PDB entry 5W51 | X-ray diffraction, 3.40 A resolution | chains A and N of the 13 polymer chains in the assembly

# Chain A
Molecule: DNA-directed RNA polymerase II subunit RPB1
Organism: Saccharomyces cerevisiae (strain ATCC 204508 / S288c)
Notes: EC 2.7.7.6
Reference sequence: P04050 (RPB1_YEAST); residue numbers follow UniProt; this construct covers 1-1733
Sequence (1733 residues; each row starts with the number of its first residue):
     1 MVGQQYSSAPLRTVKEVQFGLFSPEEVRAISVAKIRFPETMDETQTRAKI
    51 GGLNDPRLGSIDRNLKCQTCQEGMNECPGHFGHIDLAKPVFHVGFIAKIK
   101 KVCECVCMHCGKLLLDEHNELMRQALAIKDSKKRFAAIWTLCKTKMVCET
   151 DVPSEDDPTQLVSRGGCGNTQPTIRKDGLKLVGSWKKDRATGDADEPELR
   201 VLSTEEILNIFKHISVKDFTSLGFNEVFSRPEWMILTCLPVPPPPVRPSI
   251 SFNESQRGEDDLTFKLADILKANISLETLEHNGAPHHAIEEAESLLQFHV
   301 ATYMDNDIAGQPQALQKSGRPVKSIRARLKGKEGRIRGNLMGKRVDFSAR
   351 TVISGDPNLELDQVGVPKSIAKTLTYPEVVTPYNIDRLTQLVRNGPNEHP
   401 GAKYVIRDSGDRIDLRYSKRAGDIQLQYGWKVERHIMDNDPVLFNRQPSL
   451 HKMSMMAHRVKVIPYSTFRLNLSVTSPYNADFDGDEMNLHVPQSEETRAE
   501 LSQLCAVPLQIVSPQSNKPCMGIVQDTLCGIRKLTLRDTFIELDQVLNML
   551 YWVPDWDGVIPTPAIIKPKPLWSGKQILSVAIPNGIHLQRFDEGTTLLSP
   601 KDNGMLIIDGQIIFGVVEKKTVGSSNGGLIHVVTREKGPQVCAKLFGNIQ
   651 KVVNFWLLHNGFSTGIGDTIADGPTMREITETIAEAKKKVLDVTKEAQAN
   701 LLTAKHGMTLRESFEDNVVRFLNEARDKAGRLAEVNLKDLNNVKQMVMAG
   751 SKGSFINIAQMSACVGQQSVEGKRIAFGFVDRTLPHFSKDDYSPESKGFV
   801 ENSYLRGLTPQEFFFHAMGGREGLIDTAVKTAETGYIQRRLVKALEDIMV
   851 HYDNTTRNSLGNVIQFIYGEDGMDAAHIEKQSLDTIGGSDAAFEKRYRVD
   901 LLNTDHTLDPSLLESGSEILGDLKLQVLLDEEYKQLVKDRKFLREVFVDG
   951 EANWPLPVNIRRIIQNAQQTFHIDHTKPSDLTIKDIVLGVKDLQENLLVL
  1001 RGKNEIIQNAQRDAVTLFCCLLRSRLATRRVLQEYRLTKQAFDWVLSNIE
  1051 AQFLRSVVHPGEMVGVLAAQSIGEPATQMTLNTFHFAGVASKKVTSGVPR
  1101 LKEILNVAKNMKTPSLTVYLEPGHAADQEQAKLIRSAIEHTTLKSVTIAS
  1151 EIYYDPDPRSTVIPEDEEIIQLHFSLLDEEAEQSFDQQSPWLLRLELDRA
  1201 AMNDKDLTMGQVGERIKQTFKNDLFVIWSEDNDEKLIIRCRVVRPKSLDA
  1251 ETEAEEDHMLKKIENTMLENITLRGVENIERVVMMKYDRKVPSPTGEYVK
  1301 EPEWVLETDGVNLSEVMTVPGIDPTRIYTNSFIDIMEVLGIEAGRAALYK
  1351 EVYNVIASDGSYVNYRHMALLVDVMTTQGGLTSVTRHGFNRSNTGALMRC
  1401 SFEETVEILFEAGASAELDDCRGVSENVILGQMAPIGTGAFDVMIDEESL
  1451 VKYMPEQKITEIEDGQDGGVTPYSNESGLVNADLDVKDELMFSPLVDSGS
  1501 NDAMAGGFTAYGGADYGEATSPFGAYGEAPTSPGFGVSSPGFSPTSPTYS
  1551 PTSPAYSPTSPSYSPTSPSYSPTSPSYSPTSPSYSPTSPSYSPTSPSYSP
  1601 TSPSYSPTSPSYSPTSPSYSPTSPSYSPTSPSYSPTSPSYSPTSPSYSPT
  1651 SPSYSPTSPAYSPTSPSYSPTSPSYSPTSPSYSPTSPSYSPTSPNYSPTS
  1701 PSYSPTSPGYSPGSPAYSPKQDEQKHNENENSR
Disordered / not traced: 1-2, 149-166, 186-200, 253-258, 1080-1092, 1176-1186, 1244-1256, 1450-1733
Bound ions: Zn2+ site 1: Cys70, Cys77, His80; Zn2+ site 2: His109, Cys110, Cys148; Mg2+: Asp481, Asp483, Asp485 (together with 2KH) (shared with 1 residue of chain R)
Small-molecule neighbours: 2KH (5'-O-[(S)-hydroxy{[(S)-hydroxy(phosphonooxy)phosphoryl]amino}phosphoryl]uridine): Arg446, Pro448, Asn479, Asp481, Asp483, Asp485, Lys752
UniProt features mapped onto this chain:
  - region: Pro248 to Asp260 (Lid loop), Asn306 to Lys323 (Rudder loop), Pro810 to Glu822 (Bridging helix)
  - binding site (Zn(2+)): Cys67, Cys70, Cys77, His80, Cys107, Cys110, Cys148, Cys167
  - binding site (Mg(2+)): Asp481, Asp483, Asp485
  - modified residue: Thr1471 (Phosphothreonine)
  - cross-link (Glycyl lysine isopeptide (Lys-Gly)): Lys695 (interchain with G-Cter in ubiquitin), Lys1246 (interchain with G-Cter in ubiquitin), Lys1350 (interchain with G-Cter in ubiquitin)

# Chain N
Molecule: 14mer non-template DNA
Sequence (14 nucleotides; row label = number of the first residue in the row):
     1 CTGCTTATCGGTAG

# Chain A / chain N interface
Contacting residue pairs (5):
  Trp139(A) - DC4(N)  phosphate contact
  Lys1109(A) - DC1(N)  phosphate contact
  Lys1109(A) - DT2(N)  salt bridge to the phosphate
  His1387(A) - DC1(N)  base contact
  His1387(A) - DT2(N)  sugar contact
Other interface residues (no listed pair), chain A (6 interface residues in all): Lys101, Lys143, Val1107
Other interface residues (no listed pair), chain N (4 interface residues in all): DT5

# Overview
6 residues of chain A and 4 residues of chain N are in contact; the contacts include 1 salt bridge. The
salt-bridged pair is Lys1109(A)-DT2(N). Bound to chain A: compound 2KH. From UniProt: 8 Zn2+-binding residues
and 3 Mg2+-binding residues on chain A.
Here chain A is DNA-directed RNA polymerase II subunit RPB1 (Saccharomyces cerevisiae (strain ATCC 204508 /
S288c)) and chain N is 14mer non-template DNA. Entry 5W51 (Pol II elongation complex with an
N6-methyladenine-containing template and a matched UMPNPP) was determined by X-ray diffraction (same
publication as 5W4U).
